8AP9 - chains G and I of the 13 polymer chains in the assembly; structure by electron microscopy, 3.70 A resolution.

== Chain G ==
Name: ATP synthase gamma subunit
From: Trypanosoma brucei brucei
Notes: EC 3.6.3.14
UniProtKB: A0A161CM65 (A0A161CM65_TRYBB); numbering as in UniProt (aligned over 1-305)
Chain sequence (305 residues; each row starts with the number of its first residue):
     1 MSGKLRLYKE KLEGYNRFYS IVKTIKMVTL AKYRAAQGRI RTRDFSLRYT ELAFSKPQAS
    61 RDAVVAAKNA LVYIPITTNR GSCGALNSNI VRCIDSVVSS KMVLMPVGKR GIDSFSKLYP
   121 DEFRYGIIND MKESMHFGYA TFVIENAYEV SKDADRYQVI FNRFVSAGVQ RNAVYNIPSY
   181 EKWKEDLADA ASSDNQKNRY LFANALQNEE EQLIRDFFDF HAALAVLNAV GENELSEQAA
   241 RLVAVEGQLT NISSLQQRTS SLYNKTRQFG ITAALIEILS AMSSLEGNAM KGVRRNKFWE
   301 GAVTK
Not modelled in the structure: 1, 281-305
Residues lining bound ligands: UTP (uridine 5'-triphosphate): Asn208, Glu209, Glu210

== Chain I ==
Name: ATP synthase subunit epsilon, mitochondrial
From: Trypanosoma brucei brucei
UniProtKB: P0DPG3 (ATP5E_TRYBB); residue numbers follow UniProt; this construct covers 1-75
Chain sequence (75 residues; numbered 1 to 75; the number before each row is that of its first residue):
     1 MIRRSCALLS SSWRDHGISY LKYLNVCTET LHSTVKESRR AKYERWSKPC YTAQRPDGAG
    61 GQETIDKVPI HTKDY
Not modelled in the structure: 1-10

== Chain G / chain I interface ==
Residue-residue contacts (47; chain G residue first):
  Ile112(G) - Pro56(I)
  Ser116(G) - Pro56(I)
  Phe123(G) - Pro56(I)
  Arg124(G) - Arg55(I)  hydrogen bond (backbone-side chain)
  Tyr125(G) - Gln54(I)
  Tyr125(G) - Arg55(I)
  Tyr125(G) - Lys67(I)
  Gly126(G) - Ala53(I)
  Gly126(G) - Gln54(I)  hydrogen bond (backbone-backbone)
  Ile127(G) - Thr52(I)
  Ile128(G) - Tyr51(I)
  Ile128(G) - Thr52(I)  hydrogen bond (backbone-backbone)
  Ile128(G) - Gln54(I)
  Asn129(G) - Cys50(I)
  Asn129(G) - Tyr51(I)
  Asp130(G) - Cys50(I)  hydrogen bond (backbone-backbone)
  Glu133(G) - Arg45(I)
  Glu133(G) - Lys48(I)  salt bridge
  Glu133(G) - Cys50(I)
  Ser134(G) - Arg45(I)  hydrogen bond
  Ser134(G) - Trp46(I)
  Met135(G) - Trp46(I)
  His136(G) - Arg45(I)
  His136(G) - Trp46(I)
  His136(G) - Lys48(I)  hydrogen bond (side chain-backbone)
  His136(G) - Tyr51(I)
  Phe137(G) - Asn25(I)
  Gly138(G) - Asn25(I)
  Gly138(G) - Tyr51(I)
  Tyr139(G) - Tyr51(I)  hydrophobic
  Thr141(G) - Leu21(I)
  Thr141(G) - Asn25(I)  hydrogen bond
  Phe142(G) - Tyr51(I)  hydrophobic
  Phe142(G) - Val68(I)
  Phe142(G) - Ile70(I)  hydrophobic
  Glu145(G) - Ser19(I)  hydrogen bond
  Glu145(G) - Leu21(I)
  Glu145(G) - Val68(I)
  Asn146(G) - Lys67(I)
  Asn146(G) - Val68(I)
  Glu149(G) - Lys67(I)
  Glu149(G) - Val68(I)
  Gln212(G) - Arg14(I)
  Asp216(G) - Arg14(I)  salt bridge
  Asp216(G) - Tyr20(I)
  Asp219(G) - Leu21(I)
  Phe220(G) - Leu24(I)  hydrophobic
Other interface residues (no listed pair), chain G (28 interface residues in all): Lys132, Ile144
Other interface residues (no listed pair), chain I (23 interface residues in all): Lys22, Ser47, Ile65, Pro69

== In short ==
28 residues of chain G face 23 of chain I across their interface; the contacts include 8 hydrogen bonds and 2
salt bridges. Polar pairs include Glu133(G)-Lys48(I), Asp216(G)-Arg14(I) and Arg124(G)-Arg55(I). Bound to
chain G: UTP.
Here chain G is ATP synthase gamma subunit and chain I is ATP synthase subunit epsilon, mitochondrial, both
from Trypanosoma brucei brucei. Entry 8AP9 (rotor of the Trypanosoma brucei mitochondrial ATP synthase dimer)
was determined by electron microscopy, deposited together with 8AP6, 8AP7, 8AP8, 8APA, 8APB, 8APC and 7
further entries.
